Entry 6K8J (electron microscopy, 3.30 A resolution); this record covers chains G and K of the 12 polymer chains in the assembly.

== Chain G (and K) ==
Name: NLR family CARD domain-containing protein 4
From: Homo sapiens
Notes: chain K of this document is another copy of the same molecule, construct and numbering; everything in this record applies to it too
Reference sequence: Q9NPP4 (NLRC4_HUMAN); numbering as in UniProt (aligned over 1-85)
Chain sequence (101 residues; numbered -15 to 85; the number before each row is that of its first residue; numbers below 1 keep their minus sign (Gly-15 is residue -15)):
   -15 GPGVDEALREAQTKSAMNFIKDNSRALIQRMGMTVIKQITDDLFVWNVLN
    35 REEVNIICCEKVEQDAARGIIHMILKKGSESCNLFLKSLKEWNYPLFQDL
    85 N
Unresolved in the structure: -15 to 0
Construct notes: expression tag (-15 to 0)

== How chain G and chain K interact ==
Residue-residue contacts - 12 pairs, chain G then chain K:
  Arg14(G) - Lys60(K)  hydrogen bond (side chain-backbone)
  Thr18(G) - Glu36(K)
  Thr18(G) - Glu37(K)  hydrogen bond
  Thr18(G) - Ile40(K)
  Thr18(G) - Met57(K)
  Val19(G) - Glu36(K)
  Gln22(G) - Asn34(K)  hydrogen bond
  Gln22(G) - Glu36(K)  hydrogen bond
  Glu47(G) - Lys60(K)  salt bridge
  Asn77(G) - Lys61(K)  hydrogen bond
  Pro79(G) - Val32(K)
  Asp83(G) - Gly62(K)
Interface residues without a listed pair, chain G (10 interface residues in all): Gln13, Trp76
Interface residues without a listed pair, chain K (10 interface residues in all): Asn31

== Overview ==
The chain G/chain K interface involves 10 residues from each chain, with 5 hydrogen bonds and 1 salt bridge.
Polar contacts include Glu47(G)-Lys60(K), Arg14(G)-Lys60(K) and Thr18(G)-Glu37(K).
Both chains are NLR family CARD domain-containing protein 4 (Homo sapiens). Entry 6K8J (Structure of NLRC4
CARD filament) was determined by electron microscopy (same publication as 6K7V, 6K99 and 6K9F).
